PDB entry 7TJW | electron microscopy, 4.00 A resolution | chains F and G of the 7 polymer chains in the assembly

# Chain F
Protein: ATP synthase subunit beta
From: Saccharomyces cerevisiae
Notes: EC 7.1.2.2
Reference sequence: P00830 (ATPB_YEAST); residues 1-478 here correspond to UniProt positions 34-511 (UniProt number = residue number + 33)
Chain sequence (478 residues; row label = number of the first residue in the row):
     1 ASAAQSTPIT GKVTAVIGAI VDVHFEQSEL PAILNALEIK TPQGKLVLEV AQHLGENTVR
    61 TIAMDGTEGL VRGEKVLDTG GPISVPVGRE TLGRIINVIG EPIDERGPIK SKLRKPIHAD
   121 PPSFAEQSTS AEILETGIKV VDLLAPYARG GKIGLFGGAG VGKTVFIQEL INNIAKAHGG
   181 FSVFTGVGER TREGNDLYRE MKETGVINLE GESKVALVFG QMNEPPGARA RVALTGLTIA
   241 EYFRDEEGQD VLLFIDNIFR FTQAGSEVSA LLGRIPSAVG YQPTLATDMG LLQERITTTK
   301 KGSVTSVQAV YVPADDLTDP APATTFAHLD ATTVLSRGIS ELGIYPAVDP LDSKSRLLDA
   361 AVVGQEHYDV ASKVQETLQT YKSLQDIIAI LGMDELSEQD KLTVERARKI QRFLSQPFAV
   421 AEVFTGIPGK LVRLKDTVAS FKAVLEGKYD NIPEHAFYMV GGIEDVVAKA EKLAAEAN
Not modelled in the structure: 1-6, 476-478
Swiss-Prot annotation at these positions:
  - binding site (ATP): Gly157 to Thr164
  - modified residue: Thr79 (Phosphothreonine), Thr204 (Phosphothreonine), Ser340 (Phosphoserine)
Ion coordination: Mg2+: Thr164 (together with ATP)
Small-molecule neighbours:
  - ATP (adenosine-5'-triphosphate), molecule 1: Gly158, Ala159, Gly160, Val161, Gly162, Lys163, Thr164, Val165, Arg190, Tyr311, Tyr345, Pro346, Gln416, Phe418, Ala421, Phe424, Thr425
  - ATP, molecule 2: Ser355, Leu358, Tyr368

# Chain G
Protein: ATP synthase subunit gamma
From: Saccharomyces cerevisiae
Reference sequence: P38077 (ATPG_YEAST); residues 1-278 here correspond to UniProt positions 34-311 (UniProt number = residue number + 33)
Chain sequence (278 residues; row label = number of the first residue in the row):
     1 ATLKEVEMRL KSIKNIEKIT KTMKIVASTR LSKAEKAKIS AKKMDEAEQL FYKNAETKNL
    61 DVEATETGAP KELIVAITSD KGLCGSIHSQ LAKAVRRHLN DQPNADIVTI GDKIKMQLLR
   121 THPNNIKLSI NGIGKDAPTF QESALIADKL LSVMKAGTYP KISIFYNDPV SSLSFEPSEK
   181 PIFNAKTIEQ SPSFGKFEID TDANVPRDLF EYTLANQMLT AMAQGYAAEI SARRNAMDNA
   241 SKNAGDMINR YSILYNRTRQ AVITNELVDI ITGASSLG
Not modelled in the structure: 1, 58-73, 277-278

# How chain F and chain G interact
Contacting residue pairs - 10 pairs, chain F then chain G:
  Ile275(F) - Thr272(G)
  Pro276(F) - Thr272(G)
  Asp386(F) - Arg9(G)  salt bridge
  Ala389(F) - Asn243(G)  hydrogen bond (backbone-side chain)
  Ala389(F) - Met247(G)  hydrophobic
  Ile390(F) - Ala240(G)
  Ile390(F) - Asn243(G)
  Ile390(F) - Met247(G)  hydrophobic
  Asp394(F) - Gly85(G)
  Asp394(F) - Ser86(G)  hydrogen bond (side chain-backbone)
Also at the interface, not in a pair above, chain F (7 interface residues in all): Leu391
Also at the interface, not in a pair above, chain G (10 interface residues in all): Ile16, Ala244, Ser276

# Summary
7 residues of chain F face 10 of chain G across their interface; the contacts include 2 hydrogen bonds and 1
salt bridge. Polar contacts include Asp386(F)-Arg9(G), Ala389(F)-Asn243(G) and Asp394(F)-Ser86(G). Ligands of
chain F: ATP. UniProt lists 8 ATP-binding residues on chain F.
Here chain F is ATP synthase subunit beta and chain G is ATP synthase subunit gamma, both from Saccharomyces
cerevisiae. Entry 7TJW (Yeast ATP synthase F1 region State 1catalytic(e-h) with 10 mM ATP) was determined by
electron microscopy, deposited together with 7TJS, 7TJT, 7TJU, 7TJV, 7TJX, 7TJY and 30 further entries.
